PDB entry 6OKE | X-ray diffraction, 2.55 A resolution | chains C and A of the 4 polymer chains in the assembly

Chain C (and A):
Molecule: Transferrin-Receptor Binding Peptide
Source organism: Monosiga brevicollis
Notes: engineered mutation(s): randomly mutated; chain A of this document is another copy of the same molecule, construct and numbering; everything in this record applies to it too
Amino-acid sequence (51 residues; numbered 1 to 51; the number before each row is that of its first residue):
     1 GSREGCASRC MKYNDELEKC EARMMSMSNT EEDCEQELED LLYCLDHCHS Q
Disordered / not traced: 1-4, 27-32, 49-51 (chain A: 1-8, 24-31, 49-51)
Disulfides: Cys-6/Cys-48, Cys-10/Cys-44, Cys-20/Cys-34

Interface between chain C and chain A:
Residue-residue contacts (5; chain C residue first):
  Leu-42(C) / Asp-46(A)
  Tyr-43(C) / Tyr-43(A)
  Tyr-43(C) / Asp-46(A)
  Tyr-43(C) / His-47(A)
  Asp-46(C) / Leu-42(A)
Other interface residues (no listed pair), chain C (4 interface residues in all): Glu-39

Overview:
The chain C/chain A interface involves 4 residues from each chain.
Both chains are Transferrin-Receptor Binding Peptide (Monosiga brevicollis). Entry 6OKE (Crystal structure of
an apo Transferrin-Receptor-Binding cystine-dense peptide) was determined by X-ray diffraction, deposited
together with 6OKD.
